Entry 1EAK (X-ray diffraction, 2.66 A resolution); this record covers chains A and P of the 3 polymer chains in the assembly.

Chain A:
Name: 72 kDa type IV collagenase
Organism: Homo sapiens
Notes: EC 3.4.24.24; fragment: catalytic domain residues 32-452
Reference sequence: P08253 (MM02_HUMAN); numbering as in UniProt (aligned over 32-452)
Amino-acid sequence (421 residues; each row starts with the number of its first residue):
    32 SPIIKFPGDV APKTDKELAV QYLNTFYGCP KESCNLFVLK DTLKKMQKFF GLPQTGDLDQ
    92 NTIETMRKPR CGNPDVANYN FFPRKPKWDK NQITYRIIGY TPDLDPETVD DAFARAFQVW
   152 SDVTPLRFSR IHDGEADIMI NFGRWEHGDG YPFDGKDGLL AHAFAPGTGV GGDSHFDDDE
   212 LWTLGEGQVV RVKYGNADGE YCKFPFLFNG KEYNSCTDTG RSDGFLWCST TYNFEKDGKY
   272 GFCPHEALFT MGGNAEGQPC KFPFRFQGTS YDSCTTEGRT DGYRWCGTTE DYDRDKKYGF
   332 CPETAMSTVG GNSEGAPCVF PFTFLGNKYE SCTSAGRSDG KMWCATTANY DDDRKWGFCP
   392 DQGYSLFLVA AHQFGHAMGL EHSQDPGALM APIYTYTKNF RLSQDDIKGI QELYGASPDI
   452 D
Sequence notes: engineered mutation Gln404 (Glu in P08253)
Cystine bridges: Cys60-Cys65, Cys233-Cys259, Cys247-Cys274, Cys291-Cys317, Cys305-Cys332, Cys349-Cys375, Cys363-Cys390
Ion coordination: Zn2+ site 1: Cys102, His403, His407, His413; Ca2+ site 1: Asp168, Gly200, Gly202; Zn2+ site 2: His178, Asp180, His193, His206; Ca2+ site 2: Asp185, Gly186, Asp188, Leu190, Asp208, Glu211

Chain P:
Name: Inhibitor peptide
Amino-acid sequence (8 residues; row label = number of the first residue in the row):
   746 GPAGPPGA

How chain A and chain P interact:
Contacting residue pairs (18; chain A residue first):
  Gly130(A) with Ala753(P)
  Tyr131(A) with Ala753(P), hydrogen bond (backbone-backbone)
  Pro133(A) with Ala753(P), hydrophobic
  Asp209(A) with Ala753(P)
  His276(A) with Gly746(P); Pro747(P), hydrogen bond (side chain-backbone); Ala748(P), hydrogen bond (side chain-backbone); Gly749(P), hydrogen bond (side chain-backbone)
  Glu277(A) with Pro750(P)
  Ala278(A) with Gly746(P); Pro747(P)
  Phe293(A) with Pro750(P), hydrophobic
  Asp303(A) with Pro750(P)
  Ser304(A) with Pro750(P); Pro751(P)
  Ala336(A) with Ala748(P)
  Glu345(A) with Ala748(P)
  Gly346(A) with Ala748(P)
Interface residues without a listed pair, chain A (19 interface residues in all): Thr132, Asn172, Phe173, Arg315, Thr335, Ala347
Interface residues without a listed pair, chain P (8 interface residues in all): Gly752

Summary:
19 residues of chain A face 8 of chain P across their interface; the contacts include 4 hydrogen bonds. Among
the polar pairs are Tyr131(A)-Ala753(P), His276(A)-Pro747(P) and His276(A)-Ala748(P). Cys102(A), His403(A),
His407(A) and His413(A) form the Zn2+ site 1.
Here chain A is 72 kDa type IV collagenase (Homo sapiens) and chain P is Inhibitor peptide. Entry 1EAK
(Catalytic domain of proMMP-2 E404Q mutant) was determined by X-ray diffraction.
